6I9E - chains F and M of the 14 polymer chains in the assembly; structure by electron microscopy, 3.74 A resolution.

Chain F:
Name: Major head protein
Source organism: Thermus virus P23-45
UniProtKB: A7XXC2 (A7XXC2_9CAUD); residue numbers follow UniProt; this construct covers 1-409
Sequence (409 residues; numbered 1 to 409; the number before each row is that of its first residue):
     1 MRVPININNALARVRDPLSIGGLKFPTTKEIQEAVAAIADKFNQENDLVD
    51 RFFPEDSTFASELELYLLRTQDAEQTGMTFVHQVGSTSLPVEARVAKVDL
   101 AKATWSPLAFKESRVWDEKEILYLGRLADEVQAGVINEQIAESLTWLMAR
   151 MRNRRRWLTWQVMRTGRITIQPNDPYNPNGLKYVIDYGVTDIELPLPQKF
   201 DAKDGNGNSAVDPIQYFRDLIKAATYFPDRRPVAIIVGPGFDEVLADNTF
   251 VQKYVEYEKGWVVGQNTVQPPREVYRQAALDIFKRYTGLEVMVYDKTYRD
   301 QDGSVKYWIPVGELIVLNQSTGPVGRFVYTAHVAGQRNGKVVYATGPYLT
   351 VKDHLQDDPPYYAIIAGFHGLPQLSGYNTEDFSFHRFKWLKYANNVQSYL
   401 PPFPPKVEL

Chain M:
Name: Auxiliary protein
Source organism: Thermus virus P23-45
UniProtKB: A7XXC1 (A7XXC1_9CAUD); residue numbers follow UniProt; this construct covers 1-146
Sequence (146 residues; row label = number of the first residue in the row):
     1 MDKVKLFQTIGRVEYWERVPRLHAYGVFALPFPMDPDVNWAQWFTGPHPR
    51 AFLVSIHKYGPKAGHVYPTNLTDEDALLNVIGMVLDGHDYENDPNVTVTL
   101 KAAVPIEYVQQDPQAPALQPHQAVLDAAEVLKLKVIKGHYFFDYTR

Interface between chain F and chain M:
Pairs across the interface - 14 pairs, chain F then chain M:
  P17(F) with V13(M)
  L18(F) with V13(M), hydrophobic
  I20(F) with V13(M), hydrophobic
  G22(F) with H88(M); D89(M), hydrogen bond (backbone-backbone)
  L23(F) with R18(M); D86(M); H88(M); D89(M)
  K24(F) with Y15(M); R18(M); G46(M); H48(M), hydrogen bond (side chain-backbone)
  F25(F) with Y15(M), hydrophobic
Interface residues without a listed pair, chain F (9 interface residues in all): G21, P26
Interface residues without a listed pair, chain M (14 interface residues in all): R12, F44, P47, P49, R50, G87

Summary:
9 residues of chain F face 14 of chain M across their interface, with 2 hydrogen bonds. Among the polar pairs
are K24(F)-H48(M) and G22(F)-D89(M).
Here chain F is Major head protein and chain M is Auxiliary protein, both from Thermus virus P23-45. Entry
6I9E (Thermophage P23-45 empty expanded capsid) was determined by electron microscopy, deposited together with
6IBC and 6IBG.
